Entry 5B4Z (X-ray diffraction, 1.30 A resolution); this record covers chain A.

# Chain A
Molecule: ABC-type transporter, periplasmic component
Organism: Corynebacterium glutamicum ATCC 13032
UniProtKB: Q8NTB8 (Q8NTB8_CORGL); numbering as in UniProt (aligned over 24-359)
Chain sequence (345 residues; numbered 23 to 367; the number before each row is that of its first residue):
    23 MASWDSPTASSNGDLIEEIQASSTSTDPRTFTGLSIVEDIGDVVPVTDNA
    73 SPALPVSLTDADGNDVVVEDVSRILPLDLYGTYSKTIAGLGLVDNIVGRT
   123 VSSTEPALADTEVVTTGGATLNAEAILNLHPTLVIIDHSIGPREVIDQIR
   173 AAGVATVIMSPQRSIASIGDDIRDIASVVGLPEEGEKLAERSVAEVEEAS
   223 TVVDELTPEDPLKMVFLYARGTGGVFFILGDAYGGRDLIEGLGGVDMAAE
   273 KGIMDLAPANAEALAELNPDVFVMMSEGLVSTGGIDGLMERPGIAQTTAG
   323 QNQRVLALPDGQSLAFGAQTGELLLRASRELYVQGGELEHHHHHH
Unresolved in the structure: 23-47, 357-367
Differences from the reference sequence: expression tag (23, 360-367); engineered mutation A141 (His in Q8NTB8)
Bound ions: heme Fe near Y240 (its only coordinating residue here)
Residues lining bound ligands: heme (HEM): L101, Y102, V123, S124, G139, G140, Y240, R242, V247, F249, L251, Y255, L278, M297, D332, L336
Reported in the primary citation:
  - heme coordination: Y240
  - contacts within the chain: Y240-R242 (hydrogen bond)
  - conformationally variable residues (loop rearrangement): G139 to A141
  - mutagenesis - H141A: unchanged binding to heme

# Summary
Chain A binds heme. The paper reports that H141A leaves binding to heme unchanged; heme coordination by Y240.
Chain A is ABC-type transporter, periplasmic component (Corynebacterium glutamicum ATCC 13032); the structure,
Crystal structure of heme binding protein HmuT H141A mutant, was determined by X-ray diffraction together with
5B50 and 5B51 from the same study.
